PDB entry 1AIM | X-ray diffraction, 2.00 A resolution | chain A

== Chain A ==
Protein: Cruzain
From: Trypanosoma cruzi
Notes: EC 3.4.22.-; fragment: catalytic domain; engineered mutation(s): 213 STOP
UniProt: P25779 (CYSP_TRYCR); the construct lacks a stretch of the UniProt sequence and is renumbered around it, so the offset changes along the chain: 1-78 = UniProt 123-200; 79-89 = UniProt 204-214; 90-103 = UniProt 218-231; 105-136 = UniProt 232-263; 5 more segments
Amino-acid sequence (215 residues; numbered 1 to 212 plus 11 insertion-coded residues; 8 numbers in that range are skipped by the numbering (no residue carries them; nothing is unmodelled there); the number before each row is that of its first residue; a row labelled like 78A-78C holds insertion residues (78A, then the next letters in order)):
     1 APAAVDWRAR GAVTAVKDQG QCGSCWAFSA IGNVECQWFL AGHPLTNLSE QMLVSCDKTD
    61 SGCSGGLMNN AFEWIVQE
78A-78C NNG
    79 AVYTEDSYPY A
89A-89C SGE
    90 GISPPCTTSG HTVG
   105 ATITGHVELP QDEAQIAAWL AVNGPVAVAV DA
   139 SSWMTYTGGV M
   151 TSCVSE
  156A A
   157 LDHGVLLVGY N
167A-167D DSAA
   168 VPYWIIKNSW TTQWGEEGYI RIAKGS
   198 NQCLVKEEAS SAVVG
Differences from the reference sequence: conflict Ala156A (Gln281 in P25779)
Disulfides: Cys22-Cys63, Cys56-Cys95, Cys153-Cys200
Glycans and other covalent adducts: benzoyl-tyrosine-alanine-fluoro-methyl ketone (ZYA) linked to Cys25
Residues lining bound ligands: ZYA (benzoyl-tyrosine-alanine-fluoro-methyl ketone): Gln19, Gly23, Ser24, Trp26, Thr59, Asp60, Ser61, Ser64, Gly65, Gly66, Leu67, Met68, Asn70, Ala133, Leu157, Asp158, His159, Gly160, Glu205
UniProt features mapped onto this chain:
  - active site: Cys25, His159, Asn175
  - site: Gly212 (Cleavage)
  - glycosylation (N-linked (GlcNAc...) asparagine): Asn47, Asn167

== Summary ==
Covalently linked compound ZYA: at Cys25. Curated annotation (UniProt) lists 3 active-site residues.
Chain A is Cruzain (Trypanosoma cruzi); the structure, Cruzain inhibited by
benzoyl-tyrosine-alanine-fluoromethylketone, was determined by X-ray diffraction, deposited together with
2AIM.
